PDB entry 6KXS | electron microscopy, 3.40 A resolution | chains B and K of the 12 polymer chains in the assembly

Chain B (and K):
Protein: Immunoglobulin heavy constant mu
Organism: Homo sapiens
Notes: chain K of this document is another copy of the same molecule, construct and numbering; everything in this record applies to it too
UniProtKB: P01871 (IGHM_HUMAN); residues 229-576 here correspond to UniProt positions 106-453 (UniProt number = residue number - 123)
Amino-acid sequence (383 residues; row label = number of the first residue in the row):
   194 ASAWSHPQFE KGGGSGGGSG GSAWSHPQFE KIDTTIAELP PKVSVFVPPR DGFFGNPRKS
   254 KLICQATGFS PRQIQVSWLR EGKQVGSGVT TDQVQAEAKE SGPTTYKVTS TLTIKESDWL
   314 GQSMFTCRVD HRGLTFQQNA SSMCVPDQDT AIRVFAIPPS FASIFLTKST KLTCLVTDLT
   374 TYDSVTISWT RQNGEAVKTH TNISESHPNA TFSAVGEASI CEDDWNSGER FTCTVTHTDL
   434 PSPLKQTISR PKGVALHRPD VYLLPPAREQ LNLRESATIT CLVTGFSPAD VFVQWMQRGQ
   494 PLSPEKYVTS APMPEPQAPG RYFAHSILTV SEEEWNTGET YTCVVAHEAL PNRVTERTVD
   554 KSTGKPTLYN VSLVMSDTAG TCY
Disordered / not traced: 194-344, 572-576 (chain K: 194-344, 447-448)
Sequence notes: expression tag (194-228)
Disulfides: Cys-367/Cys-426, Cys-474/Cys-536
Covalent attachments: N-acetylglucosamine (NAG) linked to Asn-563
Swiss-Prot annotation at these positions:
  - glycosylation (N-linked (GlcNAc...) asparagine): Asn-332 (complex), Asn-395, Asn-402
From the paper describing this entry:
  - self-association interface (contacts with another copy of this molecule); pairs are residue here / residue on that copy: Cys-414/Cys-414 (disulfide)
  - post-translational modification sites: Asn-563
  - binding site for N-acetylglucosamine: Asn-563
  - specificity-determining residues: Arg-451, Arg-514 (by similarity / conservation)

Interface between chain B and chain K:
Pairs across the interface (8):
  Arg-467(B) with Thr-571(K), hydrogen bond (side chain-backbone)
  Tyr-562(B) with Asp-570(K), hydrogen bond
  Val-564(B) with Leu-566(K), hydrophobic; Met-568(K), hydrophobic
  Leu-566(B) with Val-564(K), hydrophobic; Leu-566(K), hydrophobic
  Met-568(B) with Tyr-562(K), hydrophobic; Val-564(K), hydrophobic
Interface residues without a listed pair, chain B (7 interface residues in all): Arg-461, Thr-571
Interface residues without a listed pair, chain K (7 interface residues in all): Arg-467

Overview:
The chain B/chain K interface involves 7 residues from each chain; the contacts include 2 hydrogen bonds.
Among the polar pairs are Arg-467(B)/Thr-571(K) and Tyr-562(B)/Asp-570(K). Covalently linked
N-acetylglucosamine: at Asn-563(B). From the paper: a binding site for N-acetylglucosamine at Asn-563(B);
specificity determinants Arg-451(B) and Arg-514(B).
Chain B and chain K are both Immunoglobulin heavy constant mu (Homo sapiens); the structure, Cryo-EM structure
of human IgM-Fc in complex with the J chain and the ectodomain of pIgR, was determined by electron microscopy.
